PDB entry 8UFA | electron microscopy, 2.86 A resolution | chains A and D of the 12 polymer chains in the assembly

== Chain A (and D) ==
Protein: E1 protein
Organism: Eastern equine encephalitis virus
Notes: chain D of this document is another copy of the same molecule, construct and numbering; everything in this record applies to it too
Reference sequence: Q88678 (Q88678_EEEV); residues 1-441 here correspond to UniProt positions 802-1242 (UniProt number = residue number + 801)
Chain sequence (441 residues; each row starts with the number of its first residue):
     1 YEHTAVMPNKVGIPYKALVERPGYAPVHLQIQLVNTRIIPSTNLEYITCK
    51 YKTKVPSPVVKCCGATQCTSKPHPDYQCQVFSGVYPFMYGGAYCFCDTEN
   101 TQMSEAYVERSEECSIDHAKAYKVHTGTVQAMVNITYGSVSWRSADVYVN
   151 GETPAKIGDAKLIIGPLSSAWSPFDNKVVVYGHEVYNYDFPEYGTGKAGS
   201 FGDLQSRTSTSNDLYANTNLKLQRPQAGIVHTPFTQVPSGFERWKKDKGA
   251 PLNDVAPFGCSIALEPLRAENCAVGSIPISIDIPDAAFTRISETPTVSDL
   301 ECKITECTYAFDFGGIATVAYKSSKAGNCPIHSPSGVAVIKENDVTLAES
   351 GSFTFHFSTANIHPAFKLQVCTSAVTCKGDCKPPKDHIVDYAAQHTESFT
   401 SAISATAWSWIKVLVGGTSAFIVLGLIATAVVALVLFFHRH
Construct notes: conflict Tyr89 (Trp890 in Q88678), Ala392 (Pro1193 in Q88678)
Disulfide bonds: Cys49-Cys114, Cys62-Cys94, Cys63-Cys96, Cys68-Cys78, Cys260-Cys272, Cys302-Cys377, Cys307-Cys381, Cys329-Cys371
Covalent attachments: N-acetylglucosamine (NAG) linked to Asn134

== Interface between chain A and chain D ==
Residue-residue contacts (18; chain A residue first):
  Ser41(A) with Asn43(D), hydrogen bond
  Asn43(A) with Ser41(D), hydrogen bond
  His125(A) with His125(D); Thr126(D), hydrogen bond (side chain-backbone)
  Thr126(A) with His125(D), hydrogen bond (backbone-side chain)
  Tyr148(A) with Arg207(D)
  Glu152(A) with Glu192(D); Thr195(D)
  Thr153(A) with Glu192(D); Tyr193(D), hydrogen bond (side chain-backbone); Thr195(D)
  Pro154(A) with Gly194(D)
  Glu192(A) with Glu152(D)
  Tyr193(A) with Thr153(D), hydrogen bond (backbone-side chain)
  Gly194(A) with Pro154(D)
  Thr195(A) with Glu152(D); Thr153(D)
  Arg207(A) with Tyr148(D)

== Overview ==
Chain A and chain D each contribute 13 residues to their interface; the contacts include 6 hydrogen bonds.
Among the polar pairs are Ser41(A)-Asn43(D), His125(A)-Thr126(D) and Thr153(A)-Tyr193(D). N-acetylglucosamine
is covalently linked to Asn134(A).
Chain A and chain D are both E1 protein (Eastern equine encephalitis virus); the structure, Eastern equine
encephalitis virus (PE-6) VLP (asymmetric unit), was determined by electron microscopy.
